Entry 6U59 (electron microscopy, 3.86 A resolution); this record covers chains L and H of the 12 polymer chains in the assembly.

== Chain L ==
Molecule: rabbit antibody 13B Fragment antigen binding light chain
From: Oryctolagus cuniculus
Notes: antibody fragment or engineered binder
Amino-acid sequence (112 residues; row label = number of the first residue in the row; a row labelled like 95A-95D holds insertion residues (95A, then the next letters in order)):
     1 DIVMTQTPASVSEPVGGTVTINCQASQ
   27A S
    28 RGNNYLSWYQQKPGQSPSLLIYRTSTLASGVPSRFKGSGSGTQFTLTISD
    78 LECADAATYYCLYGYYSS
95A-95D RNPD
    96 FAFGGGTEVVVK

== Chain H ==
Molecule: rabbit antibody 13B Fragment antigen binding heavy chain
From: Oryctolagus cuniculus
Notes: antibody fragment or engineered binder
Amino-acid sequence (119 residues; each row starts with the number of its first residue; a row labelled like 82A-82B holds insertion residues (82A, then the next letters in order)):
     4 LEESGGGLVQPEGSLTLTCKASGFDFSDYHVQWVRQSPGKGLEFIGGIAY
    54 TGNIYYASWAKGRFTISKTSSTTVTLQMT
82A-82B TL
    83 TAADTATYFCARAYGYAS
100A-100G APYAQYF
   101 NLWGPGTLVTVSS
Disordered / not traced: 113
Cystine bridges: Cys22-Cys92

== Chain L / chain H interface ==
Contacting residue pairs - 43 pairs, chain L then chain H:
  Asp1(L) - Ser61(H)  hydrogen bond
  Asn31(L) - Ala100D(H)
  Tyr32(L) - Pro100B(H)
  Tyr32(L) - Ala100D(H)  hydrophobic
  Ser34(L) - Tyr100F(H)
  Tyr36(L) - Tyr100F(H)
  Tyr36(L) - Phe100G(H)  hydrogen bond (side chain-backbone)
  Tyr36(L) - Trp103(H)
  Gln38(L) - Gln39(H)  hydrogen bond
  Ser43(L) - Phe91(H)
  Ser43(L) - Gly104(H)
  Pro44(L) - Trp103(H)
  Leu46(L) - Phe100G(H)
  Leu46(L) - Asn101(H)
  Tyr49(L) - Tyr100F(H)  hydrophobic
  Arg50(L) - Tyr98(H)
  Arg50(L) - Ala100D(H)
  Arg50(L) - Tyr100F(H)
  Tyr87(L) - Gln39(H)  hydrogen bond
  Tyr87(L) - Lys43(H)
  Tyr87(L) - Gly44(H)
  Tyr87(L) - Leu45(H)
  Leu89(L) - Phe100G(H)  hydrophobic
  Gly91(L) - Ala100D(H)
  Tyr92(L) - Pro100B(H)  hydrophobic
  Tyr92(L) - Tyr100C(H)
  Tyr93(L) - His33(H)
  Tyr93(L) - Ala52(H)
  Tyr93(L) - Asn56(H)  hydrogen bond
  Tyr93(L) - Tyr58(H)  hydrophobic
  Tyr93(L) - Ala100A(H)
  Tyr93(L) - Pro100B(H)
  Tyr93(L) - Tyr100C(H)  hydrogen bond (backbone-backbone)
  Tyr93(L) - Gln100E(H)
  Pro95C(L) - Tyr58(H)  hydrophobic
  Phe96(L) - Gln35(H)
  Phe96(L) - Phe47(H)  hydrophobic
  Phe96(L) - Tyr58(H)
  Phe96(L) - Gln100E(H)
  Phe98(L) - Val37(H)  hydrophobic
  Phe98(L) - Leu45(H)
  Phe98(L) - Phe100G(H)  hydrophobic
  Gly100(L) - Gly44(H)
Also at the interface, not in a pair above, chain L (22 interface residues in all): Ser45, Ser95
Also at the interface, not in a pair above, chain H (26 interface residues in all): Glu46, Thr54

== In short ==
22 residues of chain L and 26 residues of chain H are in contact; the contacts include 6 hydrogen bonds. Polar
pairs include Asp1(L)-Ser61(H), Tyr36(L)-Phe100G(H) and Gln38(L)-Gln39(H).
Here chain L is rabbit antibody 13B Fragment antigen binding light chain and chain H is rabbit antibody 13B
Fragment antigen binding heavy chain, both from Oryctolagus cuniculus. Entry 6U59 (HIV-1 B41 SOSIP.664 in
complex with rabbit antibody 13B) was determined by electron microscopy.
